Entry 8A7E (electron microscopy, 5.02 A resolution (low resolution: residue-level contacts below are approximate; hydrogen-bond / salt-bridge calls are withheld)); this record covers chains C and A of the 4 polymer chains in the assembly.

Chain C:
Protein: Pappalysin-1
From: Homo sapiens
Notes: EC 3.4.24.79
Reference sequence: Q13219 (PAPP1_HUMAN); residue numbers follow UniProt; this construct covers 82-1617
Sequence (1536 residues; each row starts with the number of its first residue):
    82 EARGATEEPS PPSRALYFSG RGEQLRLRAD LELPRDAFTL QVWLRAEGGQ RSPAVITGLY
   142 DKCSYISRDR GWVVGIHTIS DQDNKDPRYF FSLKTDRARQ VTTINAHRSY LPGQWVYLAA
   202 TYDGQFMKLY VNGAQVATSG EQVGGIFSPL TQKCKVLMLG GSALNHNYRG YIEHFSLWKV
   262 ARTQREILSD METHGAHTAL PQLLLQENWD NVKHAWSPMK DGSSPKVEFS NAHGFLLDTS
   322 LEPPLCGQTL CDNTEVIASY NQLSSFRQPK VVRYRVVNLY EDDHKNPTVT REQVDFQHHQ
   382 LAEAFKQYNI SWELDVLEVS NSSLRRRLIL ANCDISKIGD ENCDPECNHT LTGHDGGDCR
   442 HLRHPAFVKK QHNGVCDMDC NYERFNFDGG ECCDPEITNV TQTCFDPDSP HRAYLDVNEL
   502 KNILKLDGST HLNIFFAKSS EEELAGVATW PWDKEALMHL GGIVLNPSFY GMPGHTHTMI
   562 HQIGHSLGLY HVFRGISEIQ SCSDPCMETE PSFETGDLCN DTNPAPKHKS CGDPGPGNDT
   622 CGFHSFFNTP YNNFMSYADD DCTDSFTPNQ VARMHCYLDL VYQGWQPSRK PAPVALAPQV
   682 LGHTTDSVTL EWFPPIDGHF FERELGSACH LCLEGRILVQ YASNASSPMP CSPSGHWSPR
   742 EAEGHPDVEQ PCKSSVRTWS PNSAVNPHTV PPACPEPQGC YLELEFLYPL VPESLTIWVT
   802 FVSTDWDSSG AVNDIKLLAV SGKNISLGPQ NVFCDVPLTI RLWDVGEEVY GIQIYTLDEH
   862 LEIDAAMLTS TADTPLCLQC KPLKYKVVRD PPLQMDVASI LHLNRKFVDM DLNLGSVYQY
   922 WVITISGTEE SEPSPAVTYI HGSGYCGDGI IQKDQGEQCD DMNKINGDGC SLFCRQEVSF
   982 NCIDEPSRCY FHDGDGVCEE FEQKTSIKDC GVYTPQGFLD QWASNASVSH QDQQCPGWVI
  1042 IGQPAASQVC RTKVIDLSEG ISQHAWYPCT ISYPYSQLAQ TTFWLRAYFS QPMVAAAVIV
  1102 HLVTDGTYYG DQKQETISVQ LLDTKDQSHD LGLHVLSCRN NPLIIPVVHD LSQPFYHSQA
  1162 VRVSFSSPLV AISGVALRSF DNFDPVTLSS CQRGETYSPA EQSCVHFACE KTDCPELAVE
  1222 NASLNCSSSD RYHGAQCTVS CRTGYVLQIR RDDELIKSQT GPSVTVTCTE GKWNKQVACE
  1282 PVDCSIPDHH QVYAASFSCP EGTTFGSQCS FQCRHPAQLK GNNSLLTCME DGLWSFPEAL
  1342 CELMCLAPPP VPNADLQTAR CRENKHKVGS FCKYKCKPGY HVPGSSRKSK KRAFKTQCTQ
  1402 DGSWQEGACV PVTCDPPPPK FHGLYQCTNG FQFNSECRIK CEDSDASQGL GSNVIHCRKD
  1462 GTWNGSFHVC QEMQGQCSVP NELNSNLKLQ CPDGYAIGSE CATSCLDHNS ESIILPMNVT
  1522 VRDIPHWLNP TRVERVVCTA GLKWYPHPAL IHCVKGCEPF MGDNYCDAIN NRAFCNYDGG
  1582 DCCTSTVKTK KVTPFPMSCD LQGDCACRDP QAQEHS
Not modelled in the structure: 82-93
Disulfide bonds: C144-C235, C327-C587, C414-C428, C424-C440, C457-C473, C474-C485, C583-C622, C612-C643, C710-C881, C713-C878, C753-C835, C775-C781, C947-C975, C960-C971, C983-C990, C999-C1011, C1036-C1070, C1051-C1139, C1192-C1205, C1215-C1269, C1227-C1238, C1242-C1280, C1285-C1329, C1300-C1310, C1314-C1342, C1346-C1399, C1362-C1373, C1377-C1410, C1415-C1458, C1428-C1438, C1442-C1471, C1478-C1539, C1492-C1502, C1506-C1554, C1558-C1576, C1567-C1583, C1584-C1608, C1600-C1606
Sequence notes: engineered mutation Q563 (Glu in Q13219)
Bound ions: Ca2+ site 1: D421, D425, D436, D439; Ca2+ site 2: K451, N454, V456, D458, D469; Zn2+: H562, H566, H572; Ca2+ site 3: E589, D598, C600, T603; Ca2+ site 4: E742, D748, R758, D865; Ca2+ site 5: Y946, Q953, E958, D961; Ca2+ site 6: D962, N964, I966, D969; Ca2+ site 7: H993, D996, V998, E1003, D1010; Ca2+ site 8: F1561, D1564, Y1566, D1568, D1579, D1582
Curated features (UniProtKB/Swiss-Prot):
  - binding site (Zn(2+)): H562, H566, H572
  - glycosylation (N-linked (GlcNAc...) asparagine): N390, N402, N429, N480, N601, N619, N725, N825, N1026, N1222, N1226, N1323, N1465, N1519
Reported in the primary citation:
  - self-association interface (contacts with another copy of this molecule); pairs are residue here / residue on that copy: C1210-C1210 (disulfide), P1147
  - mutagenesis - D1564A: abolished binding to Stanniocalcin-2 (chain A)
  - mutagenesis - E563Q: abolished catalytic activity (citing earlier work)

Chain A:
Protein: Stanniocalcin-2
From: Homo sapiens
Reference sequence: O76061 (STC2_HUMAN); residue numbers follow UniProt; this construct covers 44-211
Sequence (168 residues; numbered 44 to 211; the number before each row is that of its first residue):
    44 RLSLQNTAEI QHCLVNAGDV GCGVFECFEN NSCEIRGLHG ICMTFLHNAG KFDAQGKSFI
   104 KDALKCKAHA LRHRFGCISR KCPAIREMVS QLQRECYLKH DLCAAAQENT RVIVEMIHFK
   164 DLLLHEPYVD LVNLLLTCGE EVKEAITHSV QVQCEQNWGS LCSILSFC
Disulfide bonds: C56-C70, C65-C85, C76-C125, C109-C139, C146-C181, C197-C205
Curated features (UniProtKB/Swiss-Prot):
  - glycosylation: N73 (N-linked (GlcNAc...) asparagine)
Reported in the primary citation:
  - mutagenesis - C120A: abolished binding to Pappalysin-1 (chain C)

Interface between chain C and chain A:
Contacting residue pairs (18; chain C residue first):
  C732(C) - C120(A)  disulfide
  H769(C) - S122(A)
  H769(C) - R123(A)
  T770(C) - C120(A)
  T770(C) - I121(A)
  T770(C) - S122(A)
  T770(C) - R123(A)
  V771(C) - T50(A)
  V771(C) - F118(A)
  V771(C) - G119(A)
  V771(C) - C120(A)
  V771(C) - I121(A)
  P772(C) - T50(A)
  P772(C) - G119(A)
  P773(C) - G119(A)
  P773(C) - C120(A)
  H861(C) - Q54(A)
  H861(C) - H55(A)
Also at the interface, not in a pair above, chain C (9 interface residues in all): E422, P768
Also at the interface, not in a pair above, chain A (11 interface residues in all): L47, K124
Disulfides between the chains: C732(C)-C120(A)

In short:
9 residues of chain C face 11 of chain A across their interface, with 1 disulfide bond. UniProt lists 3
Zn2+-binding residues on chain C. From the paper: D1564A of chain C abolishes binding to Stanniocalcin-2
(chain A); a self-association interface involving P1147(C) and C1210(C); 3 substitutions were tested in all.
Chain C is Pappalysin-1 and chain A is Stanniocalcin-2, both from Homo sapiens; the structure, PAPP-A dimer in
complex with its inhibitor STC2, was determined by electron microscopy (same publication as 8A7D).
